Entry 6S1V (X-ray diffraction, 1.64 A resolution); this record covers chains B and I of the 3 polymer chains in the assembly.

# Chain B
Name: Gag-Pro-Pol polyprotein
Organism: Mason-Pfizer monkey virus
Notes: EC 3.6.1.23, 3.4.23.-, 2.7.7.49, 2.7.7.7, 3.1.26.4, 2.7.7.-, 3.1.-.-
UniProt: P07572 (POL_MPMV); residues 1-114 here correspond to UniProt positions 760-873 (UniProt number = residue number + 759)
Amino-acid sequence (114 residues; row label = number of the first residue in the row):
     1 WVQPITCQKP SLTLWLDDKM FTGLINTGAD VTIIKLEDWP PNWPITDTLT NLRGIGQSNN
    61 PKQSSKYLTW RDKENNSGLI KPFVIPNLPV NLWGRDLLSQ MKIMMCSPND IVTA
Unresolved in the structure: 54-56, 109-114
Sequence notes: engineered mutation Asn26 (Asp785 in P07572)
Swiss-Prot annotation at these positions:
  - site: Ala114 (Cleavage)
Reported in the primary citation:
  - self-association interface (contacts with another copy of this molecule): Trp1 to Ile5, Ile103 to Ser107
  - conformationally variable residues (order/disorder transition): Gly54 to Gly56
  - binding site for Pro-0A1-val-psa-ala-met-thr (chain I): Asn26, Gly28, Asp30, Asn51, Arg53
  - mutagenesis - D26N: abolished catalytic activity (proposed by the authors, not directly observed)

# Chain I
Name: Pro-0A1-val-psa-ala-met-thr
Amino-acid sequence (7 residues; row label = number of the first residue in the row):
     1 PXVXAMT
Modified positions: 0A1 (O-methyl-L-tyrosine) at position 2; PSA (3-hydroxy-4-amino-5-phenylpentanoic acid) at position 4

# Interface between chain B and chain I
Contacting residue pairs (20; chain B residue first):
  Leu24(B) with PSA_4(I)
  Asn26(B) with PSA_4(I), hydrogen bond (side chain-backbone)
  Gly28(B) with Ala5(I); Met6(I)
  Ala29(B) with PSA_4(I); Met6(I)
  Asp30(B) with Met6(I); Thr7(I)
  Val31(B) with Met6(I), hydrophobic
  Ile33(B) with Met6(I), hydrophobic
  Asn51(B) with Thr7(I)
  Leu52(B) with Met6(I), hydrophobic; Thr7(I)
  Arg53(B) with Ala5(I); Met6(I); Thr7(I)
  Gln57(B) with Met6(I)
  Pro89(B) with PSA_4(I)
  Val90(B) with PSA_4(I)
  Leu92(B) with PSA_4(I)
Also at the interface, not in a pair above, chain B (15 interface residues in all): Lys9
Also at the interface, not in a pair above, chain I (5 interface residues in all): 0A1_2

# Summary
Chain B and chain I form an interface of 15 and 5 residues respectively; the contacts include 1 hydrogen bond.
The hydrogen-bonded pair is Asn26(B)-PSA_4(I). The paper reports a binding site for
Pro-0A1-val-psa-ala-met-thr (chain I) at Asn26(B), Gly28(B) and Asp30(B) among others; D26N of chain B
abolishes catalytic activity.
Here chain B is Gag-Pro-Pol polyprotein (Mason-Pfizer monkey virus) and chain I is
Pro-0A1-val-psa-ala-met-thr. Entry 6S1V (Crystal structure of dimeric M-PMV protease D26N mutant in complex
with inhibitor) was determined by X-ray diffraction, deposited together with 6S1U and 6S1W.
